6PM9 - chains A and G of the 4 polymer chains in the assembly; structure by X-ray diffraction, 2.86 A resolution.

Chain A:
Name: O-GlcNAcase TIM-barrel domain
Source organism: Homo sapiens
Notes: EC 3.2.1.169
Reference sequence: O60502 (OGA_HUMAN); residue numbers follow UniProt; this construct covers 14-400
Amino-acid sequence (388 residues; numbered 13 to 400; the number before each row is that of its first residue):
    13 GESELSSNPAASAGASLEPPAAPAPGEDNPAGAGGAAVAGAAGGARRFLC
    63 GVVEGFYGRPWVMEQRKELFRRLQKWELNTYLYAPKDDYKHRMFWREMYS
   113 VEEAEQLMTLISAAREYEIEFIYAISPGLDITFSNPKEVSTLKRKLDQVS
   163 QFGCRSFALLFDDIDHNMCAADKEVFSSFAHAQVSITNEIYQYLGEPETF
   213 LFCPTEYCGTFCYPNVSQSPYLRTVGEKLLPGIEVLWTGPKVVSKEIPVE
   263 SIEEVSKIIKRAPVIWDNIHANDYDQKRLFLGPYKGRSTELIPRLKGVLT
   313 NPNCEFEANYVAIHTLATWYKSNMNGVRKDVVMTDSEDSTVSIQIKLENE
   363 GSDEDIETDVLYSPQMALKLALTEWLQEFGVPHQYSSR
Disordered / not traced: 13-58, 341-370, 398-400
Sequence notes: expression tag (13)
Residues lining bound ligands: MK-8719 (OQ1; (3aR,5S,6S,7R,7aR)-5-(difluoromethyl)-2-(ethylamino)-5,6,7,7a-tetrahydro-3aH-pyrano[3,2-d][1,3]thiazole-6,7-diol): Gly67, Phe68, Tyr69, Lys98, Asp174, Asp175, Cys215, Tyr219, Thr250, Val254, Val255, Trp278, Asn280, Ala283, Asp285, Tyr286, Asn313

Chain G:
Name: O-GlcNAcase stalk domain
Source organism: Homo sapiens
Notes: EC 3.2.1.169
Reference sequence: O60502 (OGA_HUMAN); residues 554-705 here = UniProt positions 554-705
Amino-acid sequence (161 residues; row label = number of the first residue in the row):
   553 MTLEDLQLLADLFYLPYEHGPKGAQMLREFQWLRANSSVVSVNCKGKDSE
   603 KIEEWRSRAAKFEEMCGLVMGMFTRLSNCANRTILYDMYSYVWDIKSIMS
   653 MVKSFVQWLGCRSHSSAQFLIGDQEPWAFRGGLAGEFQRLLPIDGANDLF
   703 FQPHHHHHHHH
Disordered / not traced: 553, 589-598, 661-675, 696-713
Sequence notes: initiating methionine (553); expression tag (706-713)

Chain A / chain G interface:
Residue-residue contacts (27; chain A residue first):
  Tyr101(A) - Tyr638(G)  hydrogen bond (side chain-backbone)
  Tyr101(A) - Ser642(G)
  Lys102(A) - Tyr638(G)
  Met105(A) - Tyr641(G)  hydrophobic
  Met105(A) - Trp645(G)  hydrophobic
  Phe106(A) - Ser629(G)
  Phe106(A) - Arg634(G)
  Phe106(A) - Leu637(G)  hydrophobic
  Phe106(A) - Tyr638(G)  hydrophobic
  Phe106(A) - Tyr641(G)  hydrophobic
  Glu109(A) - Arg634(G)  salt bridge
  Glu109(A) - Tyr638(G)  hydrogen bond
  Asp142(A) - Trp645(G)
  Thr222(A) - Gln676(G)
  Phe223(A) - Gln676(G)
  Lys253(A) - Gln676(G)
  Lys253(A) - Glu677(G)
  Val254(A) - Gln676(G)
  Val254(A) - Trp679(G)  hydrophobic
  Val255(A) - Pro678(G)  hydrophobic
  Tyr286(A) - Pro678(G)
  Tyr286(A) - Trp679(G)  hydrophobic
  Asp287(A) - Arg682(G)
  Asp287(A) - Gly683(G)  hydrogen bond (side chain-backbone)
  Lys289(A) - Gly683(G)
  Arg290(A) - Pro678(G)
  Arg290(A) - Gly684(G)
Also at the interface, not in a pair above, chain A (16 interface residues in all): Leu141

Summary:
Chain A and chain G form an interface of 16 and 14 residues respectively; the contacts include 3 hydrogen
bonds and 1 salt bridge. Polar contacts include Glu109(A)-Arg634(G), Tyr101(A)-Tyr638(G) and
Glu109(A)-Tyr638(G). Ligands of chain A: MK-8719.
Here chain A is O-GlcNAcase TIM-barrel domain and chain G is O-GlcNAcase stalk domain, both from Homo sapiens.
Entry 6PM9 (Crystal structure of the core catalytic domain of human O-GlcNAcase bound to MK-8719) was
determined by X-ray diffraction.
